PDB entry 5NMF | X-ray diffraction, 2.89 A resolution | chains A and E of the 5 polymer chains in the assembly

# Chain A
Name: HLA class I histocompatibility antigen, A-2 alpha chain
From: Homo sapiens
UniProt: P01892 (1A02_HUMAN); residues 1-276 here correspond to UniProt positions 25-300 (UniProt number = residue number + 24)
Amino-acid sequence (276 residues; numbered 1 to 276; the number before each row is that of its first residue):
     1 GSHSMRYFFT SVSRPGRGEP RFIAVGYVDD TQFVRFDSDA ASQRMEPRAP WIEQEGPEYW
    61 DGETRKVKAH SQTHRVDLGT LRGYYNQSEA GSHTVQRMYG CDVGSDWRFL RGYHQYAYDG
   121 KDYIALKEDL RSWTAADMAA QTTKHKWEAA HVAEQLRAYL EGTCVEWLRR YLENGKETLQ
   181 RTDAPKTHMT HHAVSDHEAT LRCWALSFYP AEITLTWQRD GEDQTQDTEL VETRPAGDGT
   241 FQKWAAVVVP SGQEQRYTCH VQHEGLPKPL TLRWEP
Cystine bridges: Cys101-Cys164, Cys203-Cys259

# Chain E
Name: Human T-cell receptor Beta chain
From: Homo sapiens
Amino-acid sequence (240 residues; row label = number of the first residue in the row):
     2 AGVTQSPTHL IKTRGQQVTL RCSPKQGHDT VSWYQQALGQ GPQFIFQYYE EEERQRGNFP
    62 DRFSGHQFPN YSSELNVNAL LLGDSALYLC ASSDTVSYEQ YFGPGTRLTV TEDLKNVFPP
   122 EVAVFEPSEA EISHTQKATL VCLATGFYPD HVELSWWVNG KEVHSGVCTD PQPLKEQPAL
   182 NDSRYALSSR LRVSATFWQD PRNHFRCQVQ FYGLSENDEW TQDRAKPVTQ IVSAEAWGRA
Disordered / not traced: 241
Cystine bridges: Cys23-Cys91, Cys143-Cys208

# How chain A and chain E interact
Residue-residue contacts (9):
  Arg65(A) - Gln56(E)
  Ala69(A) - Arg55(E)
  Gln72(A) - Glu51(E)  hydrogen bond
  Lys146(A) - Val97(E)
  Trp147(A) - Val97(E)
  Ala150(A) - Val97(E)  hydrophobic
  Ala150(A) - Ser98(E)
  Val152(A) - Val97(E)
  Gln155(A) - Ser98(E)  hydrogen bond (side chain-backbone)
Other interface residues (no listed pair), chain A (9 interface residues in all): Val76
Other interface residues (no listed pair), chain E (7 interface residues in all): Tyr50, Glu100

# In short
The interface between chain A and chain E involves 9 residues on one side and 7 on the other, with 2 hydrogen
bonds. Among the polar pairs are Gln72(A)-Glu51(E) and Gln155(A)-Ser98(E).
Chain A is HLA class I histocompatibility antigen, A-2 alpha chain and chain E is Human T-cell receptor Beta
chain, both from Homo sapiens; the structure, 868 TCR in complex with HLA A02 presenting SLYNTIATL, was
determined by X-ray diffraction together with 5NMD, 5NME, 5NMG, 5NMH and 5NMK from the same study.
